Entry 7ARB (electron microscopy, 3.41 A resolution); this record covers chains y and z of the 47 polymer chains in the assembly.

# Chain y
Molecule: Gamma carbonic anhydrase 2, mitochondrial
Source organism: Arabidopsis thaliana
Notes: EC 4.2.1.-
UniProt: Q9C6B3 (GCA2_ARATH); residue numbers follow UniProt; this construct covers 1-278
Sequence (278 residues; row label = number of the first residue in the row):
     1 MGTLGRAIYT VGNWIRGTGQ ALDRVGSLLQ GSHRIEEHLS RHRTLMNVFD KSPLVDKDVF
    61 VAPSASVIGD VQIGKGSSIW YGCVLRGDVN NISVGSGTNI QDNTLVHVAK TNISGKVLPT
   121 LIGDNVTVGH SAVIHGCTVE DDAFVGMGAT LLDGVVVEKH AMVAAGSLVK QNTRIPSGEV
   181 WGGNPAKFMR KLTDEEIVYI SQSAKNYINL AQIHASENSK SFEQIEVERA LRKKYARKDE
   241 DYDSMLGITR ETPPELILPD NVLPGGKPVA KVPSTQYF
Not modelled in the structure: 1, 270-278
UniProt features mapped onto this chain:
  - binding site (substrate): Arg-86 to Asp-88, Gln-101, Asp-102, Asn-209
  - binding site (Zn(2+)): His-107, His-130, His-135
Metal / ion sites: Zn2+: His-107, His-135 (shared with His-130(z) of chain z)
Small-molecule neighbours: Phosphatidylinositol (T7X): Val-11, Trp-14, Ile-15, Thr-18, Leu-22
What the authors report for this chain:
  - Zn2+ coordination: His-107, His-135

# Chain z
Molecule: Gamma carbonic anhydrase 1, mitochondrial
Source organism: Arabidopsis thaliana
Notes: EC 4.2.1.-
UniProt: Q9FWR5 (GCA1_ARATH); residues 1-275 here = UniProt positions 1-275
Sequence (275 residues; row label = number of the first residue in the row):
     1 MGTLGRAFYS VGFWIRETGQ ALDRLGCRLQ GKNYFREQLS RHRTLMNVFD KAPIVDKEAF
    61 VAPSASVIGD VHIGRGSSIW YGCVLRGDVN TVSVGSGTNI QDNSLVHVAK SNLSGKVHPT
   121 IIGDNVTIGH SAVLHGCTVE DETFIGMGAT LLDGVVVEKH GMVAAGALVR QNTRIPSGEV
   181 WGGNPARFLR KLTDEEIAFI SQSATNYSNL AQAHAAENAK PLNVIEFEKV LRKKHALKDE
   241 EYDSMLGIVR ETPPELNLPN NILPDKETKR PSNVN
Not modelled in the structure: 1, 235-275
UniProt features mapped onto this chain:
  - binding site (substrate): Arg-86 to Asp-88, Gln-101, Asp-102, Asn-209
  - binding site (Zn(2+)): His-107, His-130, His-135
Metal / ion sites: Zn2+: His-130 (shared with His-107(y), His-135(y) of chain y)
Small-molecule neighbours:
  - 1,2-dicaproyl-sn-phosphatidyl-L-serine (PSF): Ala-21, Leu-22, Arg-24, Arg-28
  - Phosphatidylinositol (T7X): Leu-22, Leu-25, Arg-28, Leu-29
What the authors report for this chain:
  - Zn2+ coordination: His-130

# Chain y / chain z interface
Residue-residue contacts - 88 pairs, chain y then chain z:
  Ile-8(y) / Leu-29(z)
  Tyr-9(y) / Gln-30(z)  hydrogen bond (backbone-side chain)
  Tyr-9(y) / Lys-32(z)
  Gly-12(y) / Gly-26(z)
  Gly-12(y) / Gln-30(z)
  Asn-13(y) / Gln-30(z)  hydrogen bond
  Ile-15(y) / Leu-22(z)
  Ile-15(y) / Gly-26(z)
  Ile-15(y) / Leu-29(z)  hydrophobic
  Arg-16(y) / Asp-23(z)
  Arg-16(y) / Gly-26(z)
  Arg-16(y) / Cys-27(z)
  Arg-16(y) / Gln-30(z)  hydrogen bond
  Gly-19(y) / Gly-19(z)
  Gly-19(y) / Leu-22(z)
  Gln-20(y) / Asp-23(z)  hydrogen bond
  Leu-22(y) / Ile-15(z)
  Leu-22(y) / Gly-19(z)
  Leu-22(y) / Leu-22(z)  hydrophobic
  Asp-23(y) / Arg-16(z)
  Asp-23(y) / Gln-20(z)
  Gly-26(y) / Gly-12(z)
  Gly-26(y) / Ile-15(z)
  Gly-26(y) / Arg-16(z)
  Ser-27(y) / Arg-16(z)
  Leu-29(y) / Phe-8(z)
  Leu-29(y) / Ile-15(z)  hydrophobic
  Gln-30(y) / Tyr-9(z)
  Gln-30(y) / Gly-12(z)
  Gln-30(y) / Phe-13(z)
  Gln-30(y) / Arg-16(z)
  His-33(y) / Asn-47(z)  hydrogen bond (backbone-side chain)
  Arg-34(y) / Tyr-9(z)
  Arg-34(y) / Phe-13(z)
  Arg-34(y) / Arg-43(z)
  Arg-34(y) / Asn-47(z)
  Ile-35(y) / Arg-43(z)  hydrogen bond (backbone-side chain)
  Ile-35(y) / Leu-45(z)
  Ile-35(y) / Asn-47(z)
  Glu-36(y) / Arg-16(z)  salt bridge
  Glu-37(y) / Arg-41(z)  salt bridge
  Glu-37(y) / Arg-43(z)
  Arg-41(y) / Pro-63(z)
  Arg-41(y) / Asn-218(z)  hydrogen bond (side chain-backbone)
  Arg-41(y) / Lys-220(z)  hydrogen bond (side chain-backbone)
  Arg-41(y) / Leu-222(z)
  Arg-43(y) / Asn-218(z)  hydrogen bond (side chain-backbone)
  Arg-43(y) / Lys-220(z)  hydrogen bond (side chain-backbone)
  Arg-43(y) / Leu-222(z)
  Met-46(y) / Tyr-81(z)
  Met-46(y) / His-214(z)
  Met-46(y) / Glu-217(z)
  Met-46(y) / Asn-218(z)
  Asn-47(y) / Glu-217(z)
  Val-48(y) / Glu-217(z)
  Phe-49(y) / Ala-213(z)  hydrophobic
  Ile-68(y) / Tyr-81(z)
  Ile-68(y) / His-214(z)
  Val-84(y) / Asn-103(z)
  Arg-86(y) / Trp-80(z)
  Arg-86(y) / Asp-102(z)  salt bridge
  Arg-86(y) / Tyr-207(z)  hydrogen bond
  Asp-88(y) / Leu-210(z)
  Asp-88(y) / His-214(z)  salt bridge
  Asn-103(y) / Asn-103(z)
  Thr-104(y) / Asn-103(z)
  Leu-105(y) / Asp-102(z)
  Leu-105(y) / Asn-103(z)
  Leu-105(y) / His-130(z)
  His-107(y) / His-130(z)
  His-107(y) / Tyr-207(z)  hydrogen bond
  Lys-110(y) / Asn-206(z)
  Ile-113(y) / Phe-199(z)  hydrophobic
  Val-133(y) / Ser-131(z)
  Val-133(y) / Met-147(z)  hydrophobic
  His-135(y) / His-130(z)  hydrogen bond
  His-135(y) / Met-147(z)
  Leu-152(y) / Met-147(z)  hydrophobic
  Leu-168(y) / Ala-165(z)
  Leu-168(y) / Gly-166(z)
  Asn-184(y) / Gly-183(z)
  Asn-184(y) / Asn-184(z)
  Ser-221(y) / Lys-233(z)
  Phe-222(y) / Asn-33(z)
  Phe-222(y) / Arg-36(z)
  Phe-222(y) / Glu-37(z)
  Arg-229(y) / Arg-36(z)
  Arg-229(y) / Gln-38(z)
Other interface residues (no listed pair), chain y (53 interface residues in all): Val-11, Thr-18, Ser-40, His-42, Ser-66, Gly-82, Val-89, Thr-150, Ser-219, Glu-226
Other interface residues (no listed pair), chain z (53 interface residues in all): Thr-18, Leu-25, Tyr-34, Phe-49, Ser-64, Ala-219, Pro-221

# In short
The chain y/chain z interface involves 53 residues from each chain, with 13 hydrogen bonds and 4 salt bridges.
Polar pairs include Glu-36(y)/Arg-16(z), Glu-37(y)/Arg-41(z) and Arg-86(y)/Asp-102(z). Phosphatidylinositol is
bound between chain y and chain z. Chain z binds 1,2-dicaproyl-sn-phosphatidyl-L-serine. The paper reports
Zn2+ coordination by His-107(y), His-135(y) and His-130(z).
Here chain y is Gamma carbonic anhydrase 2, mitochondrial and chain z is Gamma carbonic anhydrase 1,
mitochondrial, both from Arabidopsis thaliana. Entry 7ARB (Cryo-EM structure of Arabidopsis thaliana Complex-I
(complete composition)) was determined by electron microscopy together with 7AQQ, 7AQR, 7AQW, 7AR7, 7AR8,
7AR9, 7ARC and 7ARD from the same study.
